PDB entry 1OZJ | X-ray diffraction, 2.40 A resolution | chains D and A of the 4 polymer chains in the assembly

# Chain D
Molecule: Smad binding element
Sequence (15 nucleotides; each row starts with the number of its first residue):
  2001 GTATGTCTAGACTGA

# Chain A
Name: Smad 3
From: Homo sapiens
Notes: fragment: dwa domain
Reference sequence: P84022 (SMAD3_HUMAN); residue numbers follow UniProt; this construct covers 1-144
Sequence (144 residues; each row starts with the number of its first residue):
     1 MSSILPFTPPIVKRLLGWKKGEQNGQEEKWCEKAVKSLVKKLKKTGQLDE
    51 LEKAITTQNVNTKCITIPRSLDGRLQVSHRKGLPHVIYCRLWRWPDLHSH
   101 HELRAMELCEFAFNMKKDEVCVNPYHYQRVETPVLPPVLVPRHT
Disordered / not traced: 1-6, 133-144
Bound ions: Zn2+: Cys64, Cys109, Cys121, His126
UniProt features mapped onto this chain:
  - binding site (Zn(2+)): Cys64, Cys109, Cys121, His126
  - site: Lys40 (Required for trimerization), Lys41 (Required for interaction with DNA and JUN and for functional cooperation with JUN)
  - modified residue: Ser2 (N-acetylserine), Thr8 (Phosphothreonine)
  - cross-link (Glycyl lysine isopeptide (Lys-Gly)): Lys33 (interchain with G-Cter in ubiquitin), Lys81 (interchain with G-Cter in ubiquitin)
  - natural variant: Ala112 (A112V: In LDS3)
  - mutagenesis: Thr8 (T8V: Reduced phosphorylation, increased transcriptional and antiproliferative activities. Further increase in transcriptional and antiproliferative activities; when associated with V-179 and A-213), Lys33 (K33R: Slightly decreased monoubiquitination), Lys40 (K40A: Little effect on interaction with DNA or JUN. Abolishes interaction with DNA and JUN; when associated with A-41; A-43 and A-44), Lys41 (K41A: Greatly reduced interaction with DNA and JUN. Abolishes interaction with DNA and JUN; when associated with A-40; A-44 and A-43), Lys43 (K43A: Little effect on interaction with DNA or JUN. Abolishes interaction with DNA and JUN; when associated with A-40; A-41 and A-44), Lys44 (K44A: Little effect on interaction with DNA or JUN. Abolishes interaction with JUN; when associated with A-40; A-41 and A-43), Lys53 (K53R: Slightly decreased monoubiquitination), Arg74 (R74D: Reduced interaction with JUN. Loss of transcriptional activity and cooperation with JUN), Lys81 (K81R: Decreased monoubiquitination)

# Interface between chain D and chain A
Contacting residue pairs (7):
  DA2003(D) with His100(A), salt bridge to the phosphate; His101(A), phosphate contact
  DT2004(D) with Arg74(A), base contact
  DG2005(D) with Arg74(A), hydrogen bond to the base
  DT2006(D) with Lys81(A), base contact
  DC2007(D) with Gln76(A), base contact
  DT2013(D) with Lys40(A), salt bridge to the phosphate
Other interface residues (no listed pair), chain D (7 interface residues in all): DT2002
Other interface residues (no listed pair), chain A (7 interface residues in all): Lys116

# In short
The chain D/chain A interface involves 7 residues from each chain, with 1 hydrogen bond and 2 salt bridges.
Polar contacts include DG2005(D)-Arg74(A), DA2003(D)-His100(A) and DT2013(D)-Lys40(A). Curated annotation
(UniProt) lists 4 Zn2+-binding residues and 9 mutagenesis sites on chain A.
Here chain D is Smad binding element and chain A is Smad 3 (Homo sapiens). Entry 1OZJ (Crystal structure of
Smad3-MH1 bound to DNA at 2.4 A resolution) was determined by X-ray diffraction.
